7NA8 - chains A and R of the 5 polymer chains in the assembly; structure by electron microscopy, 2.70 A resolution.

Chain A:
Protein: Guanine nucleotide-binding protein G(i) subunit alpha-1
From: Homo sapiens
UniProtKB: P63096 (GNAI1_HUMAN); residue numbers follow UniProt; this construct covers 1-354
Chain sequence (354 residues; each row starts with the number of its first residue):
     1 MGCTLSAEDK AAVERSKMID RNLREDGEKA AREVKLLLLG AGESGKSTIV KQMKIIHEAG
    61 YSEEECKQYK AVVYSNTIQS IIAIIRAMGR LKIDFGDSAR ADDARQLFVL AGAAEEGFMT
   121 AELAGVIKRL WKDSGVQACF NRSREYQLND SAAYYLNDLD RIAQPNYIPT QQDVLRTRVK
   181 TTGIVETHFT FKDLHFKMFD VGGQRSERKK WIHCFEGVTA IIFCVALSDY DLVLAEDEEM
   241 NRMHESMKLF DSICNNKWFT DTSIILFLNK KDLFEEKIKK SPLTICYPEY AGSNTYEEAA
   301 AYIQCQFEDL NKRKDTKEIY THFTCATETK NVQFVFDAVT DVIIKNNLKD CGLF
Disordered / not traced: 1-4, 56-181, 234-240
Sequence notes: conflict Glu-328 (Asp in P63096)
Curated features (UniProtKB/Swiss-Prot):
  - region: Lys-35 to Thr-48 (G1 motif), Asp-173 to Thr-181 (G2 motif), Phe-196 to Arg-205 (G3 motif), Ile-265 to Asp-272 (G4 motif), Thr-324 to Thr-327, Thr-329 (G5 motif)
  - binding site (GTP): Glu-43 to Thr-48, Ser-151, Leu-175 to Thr-181, Asp-200 to Gln-204, Asn-269 to Asp-272, Ala-326
  - binding site (Mg(2+)): Ser-47, Thr-181
  - modified residue: Arg-178 (ADP-ribosylarginine), Gln-204 (Deamidated glutamine), Cys-351 (ADP-ribosylcysteine)
  - lipidation: Gly-2 (N-myristoyl glycine), Cys-3 (S-palmitoyl cysteine)
  - natural variant: Gly-40 (G40C: In NEDHISB; G40R: In NEDHISB), Gly-45 (G45D: In NEDHISB), Thr-48 (T48I: In NEDHISB; T48K: In NEDHISB), Gln-52 (Q52P: In NEDHISB), Ser-75 (deletion: In NEDHISB; uncertain significance), Gln-172 (deletion: In NEDHISB), Asp-173 (D173V: In NEDHISB), Glu-186 to Phe-189 (deletion: In NEDHISB; uncertain significance), Cys-224 (C224Y: In NEDHISB), Lys-270 (K270N: In NEDHISB; K270R: In NEDHISB), Asp-272 (D272G: In NEDHISB), Ala-326 (A326P: In NEDHISB), 1 further natural variant entry in UniProt
  - mutagenesis: Gly-42 (G42R: Abolishes switch to an activated conformation and dissociation from beta and gamma subunits upon GTP binding. Abolishes interaction with RGS family members), Glu-116 (E116L: Enhances interaction (inactive GDP-bound) with RGS14), Gln-147 (Q147L: Enhances interaction (inactive GDP-bound) with RGS14), Glu-245 (E245L: Enhances interaction (inactive GDP-bound) with RGS14)

Chain R:
Protein: Growth hormone secretagogue receptor type 1
From: Homo sapiens
UniProtKB: Q92847 (GHSR_HUMAN); residue numbers follow UniProt; this construct covers 1-366
Chain sequence (366 residues; each row starts with the number of its first residue):
     1 MWNATPSEEP GFNLTLADLD WDASPGNDSL GDELLQLFPA PLLAGVTATC VALFVVGIAG
    61 NLLTMLVVSR FRELRTTTNL YLSSMAFSDL LIFLCMPLDL VRLWQYRPWN FGDLLCKLFQ
   121 FVSESCTYAK VLTITALSVE RYFAICFPLR AKVVVTKGRV KLVIFVIWAV AFCSAGPIFV
   181 LVGVEHENGT DPWDTNECRP TEFAVRSGLL TVMVWVSSIF FFLPVFCLTV LYSLIGRKLW
   241 RRRRGDAVVG ASLRDQNHKQ TVKMLAVVVF AFILCWLPFH VGRYLFSKSF EPGSLEIAQI
   301 SQYCNLVSFV LFYLSAAINP ILYNIMSKKY RVAVFRLLGF EPFSQRKLST LKDESSRAWT
   361 ESSINT
Disordered / not traced: 1-38, 106-107, 188-191, 244-254, 341-366
Sequence notes: conflict Lys-130 (Thr in Q92847)
Curated features (UniProtKB/Swiss-Prot):
  - glycosylation (N-linked (GlcNAc...) asparagine): Asn-13, Asn-27
  - natural variant: Ala-204 (A204E: In GHDP), Arg-237 (R237W: In GHDP)
Disulfides: Cys-116/Cys-198
Small-molecule neighbours: 1KD (1-(methanesulfonyl)-1'-(2-methyl-L-alanyl-O-benzyl-D-seryl)-1,2-dihydrospiro[indole-3,4'-piperidine]): Asp-99, Arg-102, Leu-103, Phe-119, Gln-120, Ser-123, Glu-124, Ile-178, Leu-181, Leu-210, Met-213, Val-214, Ser-217, Phe-279, Arg-283, Phe-286, Ser-301, Gln-302, Asn-305, Leu-306, Phe-309, Phe-312
Reported in the primary citation:
  - contacts within the chain: Glu-124/Arg-283 (salt bridge)
  - binding site for 1KD: Asp-99, Arg-102, Gln-120, Ile-178, Leu-181, Leu-210, Arg-283, Phe-286
  - conformationally variable residues (side-chain flip): Phe-272, Trp-276, Phe-279, His-280, Arg-283, Phe-312
  - mutagenesis - I300P: unchanged signaling

Chain A / chain R interface:
Pairs across the interface (29):
  Glu-28(A) / Thr-156(R)
  Glu-28(A) / Gly-158(R)
  Ala-31(A) / Lys-152(R)
  Arg-32(A) / Lys-152(R)
  Arg-32(A) / Val-153(R)
  Arg-32(A) / Thr-156(R)
  Leu-194(A) / Leu-149(R)  hydrophobic
  Phe-336(A) / Leu-149(R)  hydrophobic
  Thr-340(A) / Leu-149(R)
  Asp-341(A) / Arg-242(R)  salt bridge
  Ile-343(A) / Pro-148(R)  hydrophobic
  Ile-343(A) / Leu-149(R)  hydrophobic
  Ile-344(A) / Pro-148(R)  hydrophobic
  Ile-344(A) / Arg-242(R)
  Asn-347(A) / Ala-144(R)  hydrogen bond (side chain-backbone)
  Asn-347(A) / Lys-152(R)
  Leu-348(A) / Ile-145(R)  hydrophobic
  Leu-348(A) / His-258(R)
  Asp-350(A) / Thr-76(R)  hydrogen bond
  Asp-350(A) / Thr-78(R)
  Asp-350(A) / Lys-329(R)  salt bridge
  Cys-351(A) / Thr-78(R)
  Cys-351(A) / Arg-141(R)  hydrogen bond (backbone-side chain)
  Gly-352(A) / Met-264(R)
  Gly-352(A) / Met-326(R)
  Leu-353(A) / Arg-141(R)
  Leu-353(A) / Ile-145(R)  hydrophobic
  Leu-353(A) / Thr-261(R)
  Phe-354(A) / Asn-257(R)
Interface residues without a listed pair, chain A (18 interface residues in all): Asp-193, Lys-349
Interface residues without a listed pair, chain R (22 interface residues in all): Lys-157, Lys-238, Tyr-323, Ser-327
Interface features reported in the paper:
  - residue pairs: Asn-347(A)/Ala-144(R) (hydrogen bond), Asp-350(A)/Lys-329(R), Arg-141(R)/Cys-351(A) (hydrogen bond)
  - interface residues, chain A: Leu-194(A), Phe-336(A), Ile-344(A), Leu-348(A), Leu-353(A)
  - interface residues, chain R: Ile-145(R), Pro-148(R)

Summary:
Chain A and chain R form an interface of 18 and 22 residues respectively, with 3 hydrogen bonds and 2 salt
bridges. Among the polar pairs are Asp-341(A)/Arg-242(R), Asp-350(A)/Lys-329(R) and Asn-347(A)/Ala-144(R). The
authors report hydrogen bonds between Asn-347(A) and Ala-144(R) and Arg-141(R) and Cys-351(A); a contact
between Asp-350(A) and Lys-329(R). From the paper: a binding site for 1KD at Asp-99(R), Arg-102(R) and
Gln-120(R) among others; I300P of chain R leaves signaling unchanged.
Chain A is Guanine nucleotide-binding protein G(i) subunit alpha-1 and chain R is Growth hormone secretagogue
receptor type 1, both from Homo sapiens; the structure, Structures of human ghrelin receptor-Gi complexes with
ghrelin and a synthetic agonist, was determined by electron microscopy, deposited together with 7NA7.
